PDB entry 2BX2 | X-ray diffraction, 2.85 A resolution | chains L and R

== Chain L ==
Protein: Ribonuclease E
Source organism: Escherichia coli
Notes: EC 3.1.4.-; fragment: catalytic domain, residues 1-510
UniProtKB: P21513 (RNE_ECOLI); residue numbers follow UniProt; this construct covers 1-510
Sequence (517 residues; each row starts with the number of its first residue; numbers below 1 keep their minus sign (Ala-6 is residue -6)):
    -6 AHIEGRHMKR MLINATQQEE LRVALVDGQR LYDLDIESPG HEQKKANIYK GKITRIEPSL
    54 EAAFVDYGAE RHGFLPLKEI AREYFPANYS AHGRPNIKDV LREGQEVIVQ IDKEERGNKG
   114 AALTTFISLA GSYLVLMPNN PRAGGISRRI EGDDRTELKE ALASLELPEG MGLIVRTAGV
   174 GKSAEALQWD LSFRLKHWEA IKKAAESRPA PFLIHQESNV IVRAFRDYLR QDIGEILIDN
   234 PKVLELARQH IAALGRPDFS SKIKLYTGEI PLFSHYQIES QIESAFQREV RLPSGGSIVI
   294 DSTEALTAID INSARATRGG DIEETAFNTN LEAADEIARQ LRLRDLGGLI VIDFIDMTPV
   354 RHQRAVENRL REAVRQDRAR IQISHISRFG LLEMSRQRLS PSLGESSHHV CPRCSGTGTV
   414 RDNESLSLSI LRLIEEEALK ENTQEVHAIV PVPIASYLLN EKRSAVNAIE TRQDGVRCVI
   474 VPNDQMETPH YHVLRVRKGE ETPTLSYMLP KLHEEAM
Disordered / not traced: 80-86, 144-149, 309-312
Bound ions: Mg2+: Asp303, Asp346; Zn2+: Cys404, Cys407
Swiss-Prot annotation at these positions:
  - region: Arg169, Thr170 (Interaction with RNA 5'-terminal monophosphate), Cys404 to Cys407 (Required for zinc-mediated homotetramerization and catalytic activity)
  - binding site (Mg(2+)): Asp303, Asp346
  - binding site (Zn(2+)): Cys404, Cys407
  - mutagenesis: Phe57 (F57A: Reduces RNA cleavage by over 98%), Gly66 (G66S: Disrupts folding of the S1 motif), Phe67 (F67A: Reduces RNA cleavage by over 98%), Lys112 (K112A: Reduces RNA cleavage by 98%), Thr170 (T170V: Abolishes enzyme activity toward RNA substrates with a 5' monophosphate. Strongly reduces enzyme activity toward cspA mRNA), Asp303 (D303N: Reduces RNA cleavage by over 96%), Asn305 (N305D/L: Reduces RNA cleavage by over 96%), Asp346 (D346N: Reduces RNA cleavage by over 96%), Arg373 (R373A/D: Reduces RNA cleavage by 89%), Cys404 (C404A: Reduces zinc-binding. Abolishes homotetramerization and enzyme activity), Cys407 (C407A: Reduces zinc-binding. Abolishes homotetramerization and enzyme activity)

== Chain R ==
Molecule: 15-nt RNA strand
Sequence (15 nucleotides; each row starts with the number of its first residue):
     1 UUUACAGUAU UUGUU
Disordered / not traced: 15

== How chain L and chain R interact ==
Contacting residue pairs (17):
  Ala123(L) - U1(R)  base contact
  Val128(L) - U1(R)  base contact
  Ala136(L) - U2(R)  base contact
  Gly137(L) - U2(R)  hydrogen bond to the base
  Gly137(L) - U3(R)  phosphate contact
  Gly138(L) - U2(R)  sugar contact
  Gly138(L) - U3(R)  phosphate contact
  Ile139(L) - U2(R)  sugar contact
  Ile139(L) - U3(R)  hydrogen bond to the phosphate
  Ser140(L) - U1(R)  sugar contact
  Ser140(L) - U2(R)  phosphate contact
  Arg141(L) - U2(R)  hydrogen bond to the phosphate
  Ile167(L) - U2(R)  base contact
  Arg169(L) - U1(R)  salt bridge to the phosphate
  Thr170(L) - U1(R)  hydrogen bond to the phosphate
  Arg373(L) - U1(R)  hydrogen bond to the sugar
  Arg373(L) - U2(R)  salt bridge to the phosphate
Other interface residues (no listed pair), chain L (15 interface residues in all): Met130, Arg142, Arg371

== In short ==
15 residues of chain L and 3 residues of chain R are in contact; the contacts include 5 hydrogen bonds and 2
salt bridges. Polar contacts include Gly137(L)-U2(R), Arg373(L)-U1(R) and Ile139(L)-U3(R).
Chain L is Ribonuclease E (Escherichia coli) and chain R is a 15-nt RNA strand; the structure, Catalytic
domain of E. coli RNase E, was determined by X-ray diffraction, deposited together with 2C4R and 2C0B.
